PDB entry 8BQ2 | electron microscopy, 3.80 A resolution | chains C and W of the 10 polymer chains in the assembly

Chain C:
Protein: DNA repair protein RAD51 homolog 1
From: Homo sapiens
Reference sequence: Q06609 (RAD51_HUMAN); residue numbers follow UniProt; this construct covers 1-339
Amino-acid sequence (339 residues; each row starts with the number of its first residue):
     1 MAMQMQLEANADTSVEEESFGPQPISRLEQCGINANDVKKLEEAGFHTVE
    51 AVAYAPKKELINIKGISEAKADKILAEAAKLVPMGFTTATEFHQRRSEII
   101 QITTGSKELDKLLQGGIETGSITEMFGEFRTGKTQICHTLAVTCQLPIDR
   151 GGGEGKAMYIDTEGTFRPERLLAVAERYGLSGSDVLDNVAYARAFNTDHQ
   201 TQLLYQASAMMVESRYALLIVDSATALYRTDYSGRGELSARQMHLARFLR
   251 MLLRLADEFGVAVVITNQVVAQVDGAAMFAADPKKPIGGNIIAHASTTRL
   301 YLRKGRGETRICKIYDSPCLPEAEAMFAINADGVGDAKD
Not modelled in the structure: 1-20, 274-282
Ion coordination: Ca2+ site 1: Thr134 (together with ATP); Ca2+ site 2: Ser296, Asp316 (together with ATP)
Small-molecule neighbours:
  - ATP (adenosine-5'-triphosphate), molecule 1: Glu128, Phe129, Arg130, Thr131, Gly132, Lys133, Thr134, Gln135, Glu163, Arg170, Arg310, Ile329, Asn330, Ala331
  - ATP, molecule 2: Ala293, His294, Ser296, Asp316, Ser317, Pro318, Cys319, Leu320, Pro321, Glu322
From the paper describing this entry:
  - binding site for the 30-nt DNA strand (chain W): Gly289, Asn290, Ile291
  - binding site for ATP: His294

Chain W:
Molecule: 30-nt DNA strand
Sequence (30 nucleotides; row label = number of the first residue in the row):
     1 GGAGGAGGAGGAGGAGGAGGAGGAGGAGGA

How chain C and chain W interact:
Contacting residue pairs (20; chain C residue first):
  Arg229(C) - DA24(W)  salt bridge to the phosphate
  Leu238(C) - DA21(W)  sugar contact
  Leu238(C) - DG22(W)  sugar contact
  Ser239(C) - DA21(W)  base contact
  Arg241(C) - DG22(W)  phosphate contact
  Arg241(C) - DG23(W)  salt bridge to the phosphate
  Gln242(C) - DA21(W)  hydrogen bond to the phosphate
  Gln242(C) - DG22(W)  hydrogen bond to the phosphate
  Met243(C) - DA21(W)  phosphate contact
  Val270(C) - DA24(W)  phosphate contact
  Val270(C) - DG25(W)  phosphate contact
  Ala271(C) - DA24(W)  base contact
  Ala271(C) - DG25(W)  hydrogen bond to the phosphate
  Val273(C) - DG25(W)  base contact
  Ile287(C) - DG23(W)  phosphate contact
  Ile287(C) - DA24(W)  phosphate contact
  Gly288(C) - DG23(W)  hydrogen bond to the phosphate
  Gly289(C) - DG22(W)  phosphate contact
  Gly289(C) - DG23(W)  phosphate contact
  Asn290(C) - DG22(W)  hydrogen bond to the phosphate
Also at the interface, not in a pair above, chain C (17 interface residues in all): Arg235, Gln272, Pro286, Ile291

In short:
17 residues of chain C and 5 residues of chain W are in contact; the contacts include 5 hydrogen bonds and 2
salt bridges. Polar contacts include Gln242(C)-DA21(W), Gln242(C)-DG22(W) and Ala271(C)-DG25(W). From the
paper: a binding site for the 30-nt DNA strand (chain W) at Gly289(C), Asn290(C) and Ile291(C); a binding site
for ATP at His294(C).
Here chain C is DNA repair protein RAD51 homolog 1 (Homo sapiens) and chain W is a 30-nt DNA strand. Entry
8BQ2 (CryoEM structure of the pre-synaptic RAD51 nucleoprotein filament in the presence of ATP and Ca2+) was
determined by electron microscopy (same publication as 8BR2 and 8BSC).
